7X2O - chains A and D of the 6 polymer chains in the assembly; structure by electron microscopy, 3.15 A resolution.

# Chain A
Name: Virion protein 1
Source organism: Coxsackievirus B1
Reference sequence: W8GTF7 (W8GTF7_9ENTO); residues 1-278 here = UniProt positions 1-278
Amino-acid sequence (278 residues; row label = number of the first residue in the row):
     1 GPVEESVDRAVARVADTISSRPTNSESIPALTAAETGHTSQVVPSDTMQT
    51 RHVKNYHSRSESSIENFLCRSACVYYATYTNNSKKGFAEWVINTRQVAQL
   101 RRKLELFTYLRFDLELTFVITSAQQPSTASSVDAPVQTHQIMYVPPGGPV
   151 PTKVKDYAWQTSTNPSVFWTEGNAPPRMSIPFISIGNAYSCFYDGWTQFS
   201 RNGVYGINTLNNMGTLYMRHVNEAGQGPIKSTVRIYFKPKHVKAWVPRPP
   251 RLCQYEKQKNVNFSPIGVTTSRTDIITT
Not modelled in the structure: 1-11
Differences from the reference sequence: conflict K84 (Glu in W8GTF7)

# Chain D
Name: Capsid protein VP4
Source organism: Coxsackievirus B1
Reference sequence: A0A2S1FMR1 (A0A2S1FMR1_9ENTO); residue numbers follow UniProt; this construct covers 1-69
Amino-acid sequence (69 residues; numbered 1 to 69; the number before each row is that of its first residue):
     1 MGAQVSTQKTGAHETGLNASGNSVIHYTNINYYKDAASNSANRQDFTQDP
    51 GKFTEPVKDIMVKTMPALN
Not modelled in the structure: 1-2, 12-24
Differences from the reference sequence: conflict V24 (Ile in A0A2S1FMR1)

# Chain A / chain D interface
Pairs across the interface - 35 pairs, chain A then chain D:
  A12(A) with F46(D), hydrophobic
  S27(A) with T64(D)
  I28(A) with K63(D); T64(D), hydrogen bond (backbone-backbone); P66(D), hydrophobic
  P29(A) with K63(D)
  A33(A) with A67(D), hydrophobic
  T36(A) with M61(D)
  G37(A) with P56(D)
  H38(A) with T54(D); E55(D), salt bridge; M61(D)
  T39(A) with T54(D), hydrogen bond (backbone-backbone)
  Q41(A) with T54(D); E55(D); K63(D)
  D46(A) with K63(D), salt bridge
  R59(A) with Q48(D)
  S60(A) with K9(D), hydrogen bond; F46(D)
  E65(A) with A41(D); N42(D), hydrogen bond (side chain-backbone); R43(D), hydrogen bond (backbone-side chain)
  N66(A) with R43(D)
  C69(A) with A41(D), hydrophobic; R43(D), hydrogen bond (backbone-side chain)
  D113(A) with A37(D)
  S179(A) with A37(D)
  P181(A) with A37(D), hydrophobic
  K240(A) with A37(D), hydrogen bond (side chain-backbone); N39(D), hydrogen bond (side chain-backbone)
  H241(A) with A36(D); S40(D), hydrogen bond (side chain-backbone); N42(D)
  P247(A) with F53(D)
Interface residues without a listed pair, chain A (27 interface residues in all): T32, V42, V43, S58, S63
Interface residues without a listed pair, chain D (22 interface residues in all): S38, V57, L68

# Overview
27 residues of chain A and 22 residues of chain D are in contact; the contacts include 9 hydrogen bonds and 2
salt bridges. Among the polar pairs are H38(A)-E55(D), D46(A)-K63(D) and S60(A)-K9(D).
Chain A is Virion protein 1 and chain D is Capsid protein VP4, both from Coxsackievirus B1; the structure,
Cryo-EM structure of Coxsackievirus B1 mature virion in complex with nAb 2E6 (CVB1-M:2E6), was determined by
electron microscopy, deposited together with 7X2G, 7X2I, 7X2T, 7X2W, 7X35, 7X37 and 7 further entries.
